PDB entry 6UU9 | X-ray diffraction, 5.40 A resolution (low resolution: residue-level contacts below are approximate; hydrogen-bond / salt-bridge calls are withheld) | chains DDD and FFF of the 9 polymer chains in the assembly

# Chain DDD
Name: DNA-directed RNA polymerase subunit beta'
From: Escherichia coli
Notes: EC 2.7.7.6
Reference sequence: P0A8T7 (RPOC_ECOLI); numbering as in UniProt (aligned over 1-1407)
Amino-acid sequence (1407 residues; row label = number of the first residue in the row):
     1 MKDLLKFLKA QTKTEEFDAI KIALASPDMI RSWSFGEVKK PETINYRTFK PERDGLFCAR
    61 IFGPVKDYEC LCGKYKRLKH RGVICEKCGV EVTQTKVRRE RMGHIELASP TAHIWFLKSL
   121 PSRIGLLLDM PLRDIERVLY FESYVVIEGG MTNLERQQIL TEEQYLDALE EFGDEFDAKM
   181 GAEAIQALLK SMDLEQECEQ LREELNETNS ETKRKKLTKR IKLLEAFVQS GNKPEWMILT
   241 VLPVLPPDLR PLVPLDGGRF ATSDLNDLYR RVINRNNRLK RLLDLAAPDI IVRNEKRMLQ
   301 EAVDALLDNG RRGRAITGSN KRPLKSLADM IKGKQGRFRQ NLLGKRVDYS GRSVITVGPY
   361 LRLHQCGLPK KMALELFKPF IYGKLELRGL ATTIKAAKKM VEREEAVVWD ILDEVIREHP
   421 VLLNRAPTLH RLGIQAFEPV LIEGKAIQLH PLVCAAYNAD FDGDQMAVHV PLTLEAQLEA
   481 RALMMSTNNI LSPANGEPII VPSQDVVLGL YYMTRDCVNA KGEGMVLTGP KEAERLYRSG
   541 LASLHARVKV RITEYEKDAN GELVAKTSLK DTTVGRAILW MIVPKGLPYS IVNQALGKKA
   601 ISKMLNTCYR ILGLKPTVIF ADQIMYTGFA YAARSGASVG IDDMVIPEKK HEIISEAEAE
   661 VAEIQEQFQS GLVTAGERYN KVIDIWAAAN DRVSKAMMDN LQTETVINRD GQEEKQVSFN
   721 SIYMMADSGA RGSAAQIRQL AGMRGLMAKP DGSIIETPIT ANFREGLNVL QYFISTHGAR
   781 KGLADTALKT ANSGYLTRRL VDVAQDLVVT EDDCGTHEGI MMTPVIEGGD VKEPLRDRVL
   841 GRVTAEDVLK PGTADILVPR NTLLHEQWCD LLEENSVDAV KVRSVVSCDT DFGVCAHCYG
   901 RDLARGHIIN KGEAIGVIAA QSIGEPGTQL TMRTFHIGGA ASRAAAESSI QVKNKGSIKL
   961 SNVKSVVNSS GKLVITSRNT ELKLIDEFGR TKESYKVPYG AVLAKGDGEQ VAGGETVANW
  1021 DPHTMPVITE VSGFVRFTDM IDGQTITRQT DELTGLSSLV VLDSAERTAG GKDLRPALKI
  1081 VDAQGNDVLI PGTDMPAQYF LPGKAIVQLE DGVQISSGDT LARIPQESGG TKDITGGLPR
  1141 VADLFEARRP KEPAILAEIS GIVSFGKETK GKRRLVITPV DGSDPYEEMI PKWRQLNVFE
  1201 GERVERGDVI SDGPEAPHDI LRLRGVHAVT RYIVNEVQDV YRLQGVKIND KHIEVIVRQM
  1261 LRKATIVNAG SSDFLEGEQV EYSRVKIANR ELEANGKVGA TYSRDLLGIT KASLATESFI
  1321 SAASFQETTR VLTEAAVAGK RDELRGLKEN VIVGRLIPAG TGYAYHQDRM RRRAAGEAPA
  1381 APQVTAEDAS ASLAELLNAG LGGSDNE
Disordered / not traced: 1-14, 1377-1407
Bound ions: Zn2+ site 1: C72, C85, C88; Mg2+: D460, D462, D464 (together with 2',3'-dideoxyadenosine-5'-monophosphate) (shared with 1 residue of chain 333); Zn2+ site 2: C814, C898
Small-molecule neighbours:
  - 2',3'-dideoxyadenosine-5'-monophosphate (2DA): R425, A426, P427, N458, D460, D462, D464, T786, T790, Q929, M932
  - diphosphate: N458, D460, D462, R933, H936, I937
Curated features (UniProtKB/Swiss-Prot):
  - binding site (Zn(2+)): C70, C72, C85, C88, C814, C888, C895, C898
  - binding site (Mg(2+)): D460, D462, D464
  - modified residue: K983 (N6-acetyllysine)

# Chain FFF
Name: RNA polymerase sigma factor RpoS
From: Escherichia coli
Reference sequence: A0A377K1M2 (A0A377K1M2_ECOLX); residues 1-328 here = UniProt positions 1-328
Amino-acid sequence (336 residues; each row starts with the number of its first residue):
     1 MGQNTLKVHD LNEDAEFDEN GVEVFDEKAL VEEEPSDNDL AEEELLSQGA TQRVLDATQL
    61 YLGEIGYSPL LTAEEEVYFA RRALRGDVAS RRRMIESNLR LVVKIARRYG NRGLALLDLI
   121 EEGNLGLIRA VEKFDPERGF RFSTYATWWI RQTIERAIMN QTRTIRLPIH IVKELNVYLR
   181 TARELSHKLD HEPSAEEIAE QLDKPVDDVS RMLRLNERGT AVDTPLGGDS EKALLDILAD
   241 EKENGPEDTT QDDDMKQSIV KWLFELNAKQ REVLARRFGL LGYEAATLED VGREIGLTRE
   301 RVRQIQVEGL RRLREILQTQ GLNIEALFLE HHHHHH
Disordered / not traced: 1-52, 226-232, 330-336
Differences from the reference sequence: conflict G2 (Ser in A0A377K1M2); engineered mutation G219 (Ile in A0A377K1M2), A221 (Ser in A0A377K1M2); expression tag (329-336)
Reported in the primary citation:
  - mutagenesis - I219G/S221A: increased catalytic activity

# How chain DDD and chain FFF interact
Residue-residue contacts - 74 pairs, chain DDD then chain FFF:
  E42(DDD) with R166(FFF)
  T43(DDD) with T164(FFF); I165(FFF)
  Y46(DDD) with I165(FFF); P168(FFF); I171(FFF); L215(FFF)
  R77(DDD) with E284(FFF); A285(FFF)
  K79(DDD) with Y283(FFF)
  T95(DDD) with K242(FFF)
  Y140(DDD) with L55(FFF); L60(FFF)
  E162(DDD) with E64(FFF)
  D248(DDD) with K242(FFF)
  V253(DDD) with L238(FFF)
  L255(DDD) with L238(FFF)
  F260(DDD) with G219(FFF)
  A261(DDD) with V222(FFF)
  T262(DDD) with A221(FFF); V222(FFF)
  S263(DDD) with V222(FFF); D223(FFF)
  D264(DDD) with A221(FFF); D223(FFF)
  R270(DDD) with Q161(FFF); T164(FFF)
  R271(DDD) with D118(FFF)
  N274(DDD) with Q161(FFF)
  R275(DDD) with D118(FFF)
  R278(DDD) with D118(FFF); E121(FFF); E122(FFF); Q161(FFF)
  R281(DDD) with E122(FFF); L125(FFF)
  L282(DDD) with E121(FFF); L125(FFF)
  P288(DDD) with R92(FFF); I95(FFF); E96(FFF)
  I290(DDD) with E64(FFF); E96(FFF)
  I291(DDD) with L99(FFF); E121(FFF); N124(FFF)
  R293(DDD) with E64(FFF)
  N294(DDD) with Y61(FFF); L117(FFF); E121(FFF)
  E295(DDD) with E121(FFF)
  R297(DDD) with A57(FFF); L60(FFF); Y61(FFF); E64(FFF)
  M298(DDD) with L117(FFF); D118(FFF)
  N320(DDD) with P225(FFF)
  K378(DDD) with E247(FFF)
  Y382(DDD) with E247(FFF)
  T392(DDD) with Q320(FFF); G321(FFF); L322(FFF)
  T393(DDD) with D254(FFF); L322(FFF)
  I394(DDD) with T250(FFF); D254(FFF)
  K395(DDD) with Q251(FFF); L329(FFF)
  A396(DDD) with L322(FFF)
  K398(DDD) with E247(FFF); Q251(FFF)
  K399(DDD) with F328(FFF); L329(FFF)
Also at the interface, not in a pair above, chain DDD (50 interface residues in all): I44, P251, R259, D267, S319, R322, R346, E386, R403
Also at the interface, not in a pair above, chain FFF (52 interface residues in all): I120, I128, R163, L167, E217, R218, T220, T224, D236, D248, E325

# In short
Chain DDD and chain FFF form an interface of 50 and 52 residues respectively. Bound to chain DDD: diphosphate
and 2',3'-dideoxyadenosine-5'-monophosphate. The Zn2+ site 1 is built by C72(DDD), C85(DDD) and C88(DDD).
Curated annotation (UniProt) lists 8 Zn2+-binding residues and 3 Mg2+-binding residues on chain DDD. From the
paper: I219G/S221A of chain FFF increase catalytic activity.
Chain DDD is DNA-directed RNA polymerase subunit beta' and chain FFF is RNA polymerase sigma factor RpoS, both
from Escherichia coli; the structure, E. coli mutant sigma-S transcription initiation complex with an 8-nt RNA
("Fresh" mutant crystal soaked with ..., was determined by X-ray diffraction together with 6UTV, 6UTW, 6UTX,
6UTY, 6UTZ, 6UU0 and 11 further entries from the same study.
